6WDN - chains B and C of the 10 polymer chains in the assembly; structure by electron microscopy, 3.20 A resolution.

# Chain B
Molecule: Calcium uptake protein 1, mitochondrial
Source organism: Homo sapiens
Reference sequence: Q9BPX6 (MICU1_HUMAN); numbering as in UniProt (aligned over 104-466)
Amino-acid sequence (363 residues; row label = number of the first residue in the row):
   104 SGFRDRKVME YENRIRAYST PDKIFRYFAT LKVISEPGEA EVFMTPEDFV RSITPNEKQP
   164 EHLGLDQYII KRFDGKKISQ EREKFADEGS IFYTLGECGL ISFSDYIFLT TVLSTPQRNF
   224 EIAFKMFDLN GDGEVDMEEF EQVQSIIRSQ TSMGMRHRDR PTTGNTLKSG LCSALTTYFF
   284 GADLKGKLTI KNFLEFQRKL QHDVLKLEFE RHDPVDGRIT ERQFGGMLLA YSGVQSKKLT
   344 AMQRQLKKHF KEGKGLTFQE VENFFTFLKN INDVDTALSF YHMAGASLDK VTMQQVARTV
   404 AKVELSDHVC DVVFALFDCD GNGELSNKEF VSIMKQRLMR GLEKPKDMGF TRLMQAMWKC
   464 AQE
Disordered / not traced: 176-186
Swiss-Prot annotation at these positions:
  - region: Lys126 to Arg129 (K/R-ring), Arg259 to Arg263 (K/R-ring), Arg455 to Gln465 (C-helix region)
  - binding site (Ca(2+)): Asp231, Asn233, Asp235, Glu237, Glu242, Asp421, Asp423, Asn425, Glu427, Glu432
  - modified residue: Ser122 (Phosphoserine), Arg455 (Asymmetric dimethylarginine)
Reported in the primary citation:
  - mutagenesis - K126A/R129A, K126E, R129E: unchanged binding to Calcium uniporter protein, mitochondrial (chain C)

# Chain C
Molecule: Calcium uniporter protein, mitochondrial
Source organism: Homo sapiens
Reference sequence: Q8NE86 (MCU_HUMAN); residues 169-346 here = UniProt positions 169-346
Amino-acid sequence (178 residues; numbered 169 to 346; the number before each row is that of its first residue):
   169 SHENAATLND VKTLVQQLYT TLCIEQHQLN KERELIERLE DLKEQLAPLE KVRIEISRKA
   229 EKRTTLVLWG GLAYMATQFG ILARLTWWEY SWDIMEPVTY FITYGSAMAM YAYFVMTRQE
   289 YVYPEARDRQ YLLFFHKGAK KSRFDLEKYN QLKDAIAQAE MDLKRLRDPL QVHLPLRQ
Disordered / not traced: 342-346
Swiss-Prot annotation at these positions:
  - region: Thr285 to Val290 (Juxtamembrane helix)
  - motif: Trp260 to Tyr268 (Selectivity filter)
  - binding site (Ca(2+)): Glu264
  - modified residue: Lys332 (N6-acetyllysine)

# Chain B / chain C interface
Pairs across the interface (6):
  Arg261(B) - Trp255(C)
  Arg261(B) - Tyr258(C)
  Arg261(B) - Ser259(C)
  Asp262(B) - Ile262(C)
  Arg263(B) - Asp261(C)  salt bridge
  Arg263(B) - Ile262(C)
Also at the interface, not in a pair above, chain B (7 interface residues in all): Thr123, Arg129, Met451, Thr454
Also at the interface, not in a pair above, chain C (7 interface residues in all): Trp256, Glu257
Interface features reported in the paper:
  - residue pairs: Arg129(B)-Asp261(C), Arg263(B)-Asp261(C)
  - interface residues, chain B: Arg261(B)
  - hot spots on chain B (mutagenesis) - K126E/R129E: decreased binding to Calcium uniporter protein, mitochondrial (chain C)
  - hot spots on chain B (mutagenesis) - Y114A/Y121A/K126A/R129A: abolished binding to Calcium uniporter protein, mitochondrial (chain C)
  - interface residues, chain C: Asp261(C)

# Summary
The chain B/chain C interface involves 7 residues from each chain, with 1 salt bridge. Its one salt-bridged
contact is Arg263(B)-Asp261(C). The authors report contacts between Arg129(B) and Asp261(C) and Arg263(B) and
Asp261(C). The paper reports that K126E/R129E of chain B reduce binding to Calcium uniporter protein,
mitochondrial (chain C); interface residues Arg261(B) and Asp261(C); 5 substitutions were tested in all.
Here chain B is Calcium uptake protein 1, mitochondrial and chain C is Calcium uniporter protein,
mitochondrial, both from Homo sapiens. Entry 6WDN (Cryo-EM structure of mitochondrial calcium uniporter
holocomplex in low Ca2+) was determined by electron microscopy together with 6WDO from the same study.
